9IM5 - chains C and E of the 5 polymer chains in the assembly; structure by X-ray diffraction, 2.86 A resolution.

Chain C:
Molecule: Tubulin alpha-1B chain
Source organism: Sus scrofa
Notes: EC 3.6.5.-
Reference sequence: Q2XVP4 (TBA1B_PIG); residue numbers follow UniProt; this construct covers 1-451
Amino-acid sequence (451 residues; row label = number of the first residue in the row):
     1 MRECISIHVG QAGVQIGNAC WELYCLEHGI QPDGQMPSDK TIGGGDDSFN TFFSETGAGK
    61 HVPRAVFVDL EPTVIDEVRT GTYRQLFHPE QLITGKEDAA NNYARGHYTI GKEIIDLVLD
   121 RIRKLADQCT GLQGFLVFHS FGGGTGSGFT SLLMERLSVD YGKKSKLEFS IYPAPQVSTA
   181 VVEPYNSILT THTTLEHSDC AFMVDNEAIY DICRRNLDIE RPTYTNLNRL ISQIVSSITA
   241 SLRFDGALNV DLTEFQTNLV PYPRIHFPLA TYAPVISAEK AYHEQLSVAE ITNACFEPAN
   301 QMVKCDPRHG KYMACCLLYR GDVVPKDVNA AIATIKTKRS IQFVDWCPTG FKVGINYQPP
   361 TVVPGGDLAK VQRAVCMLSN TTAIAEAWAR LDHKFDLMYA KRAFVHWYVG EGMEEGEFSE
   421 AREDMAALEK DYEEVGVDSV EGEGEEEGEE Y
Disordered / not traced: 441-451
UniProt features mapped onto this chain:
  - motif: Met-1 to Cys-4 (MREC motif)
  - active site: Glu-254
  - binding site (GTP): Gly-10, Gln-11, Ala-12, Gln-15, Glu-71, Ala-99, Ser-140, Gly-143, Gly-144, Thr-145, Gly-146, Thr-179, Glu-183, Asn-206, Tyr-224, Asn-228, Leu-252
  - binding site (Mg(2+)): Glu-71
  - site: Tyr-451 (Involved in polymerization)
  - modified residue: Lys-40 (N6,N6,N6-trimethyllysine), Ser-48 (Phosphoserine), Ser-232 (Phosphoserine), Tyr-282 (3'-nitrotyrosine), Arg-339 (Omega-N-methylarginine), Ser-439 (Phosphoserine), Glu-443 (5-glutamyl polyglutamate), Glu-445 (5-glutamyl polyglutamate), Tyr-451 (3'-nitrotyrosine)
  - cross-link (Glycyl lysine isopeptide (Lys-Gly)): Lys-326 (interchain with G-Cter in ubiquitin), Lys-370 (interchain with G-Cter in ubiquitin)

Chain E:
Molecule: Stathmin-4
Source organism: Rattus norvegicus
Reference sequence: P63043 (STMN4_RAT); residues 5-145 here correspond to UniProt positions 49-189 (UniProt number = residue number + 44)
Amino-acid sequence (143 residues; row label = number of the first residue in the row):
     3 MADMEVIELN KCTSGQSFEV ILKPPSFDGV PEFNASLPRR RDPSLEEIQK KLEAAEERRK
    63 YQEAELLKQL AEKREHEREV IQKAIEENNN FIKMAKEKLA QKMESNKENR EAHLAAMLER
   123 LQEKDKHAEE VRKNKELKEE ASR
Disordered / not traced: 3-5, 28-43, 142-145
Construct notes: initiating methionine (3); expression tag (4); engineered mutation Gln-71 (His115 in P63043)
UniProt features mapped onto this chain:
  - modified residue: Ser-46 (Phosphoserine)

How chain C and chain E interact:
Pairs across the interface (23; chain C residue first):
  His-107(C) / Met-105(E)
  Tyr-108(C) / Lys-104(E)
  Tyr-108(C) / Met-105(E)  hydrophobic
  Tyr-108(C) / Asn-108(E)
  Thr-109(C) / Arg-112(E)
  Lys-112(C) / Met-105(E)
  Glu-155(C) / Leu-101(E)
  Glu-155(C) / Lys-104(E)  salt bridge
  Arg-156(C) / Leu-101(E)
  Ser-158(C) / Phe-93(E)
  Ser-158(C) / Ile-94(E)
  Val-159(C) / Ile-94(E)
  Gly-162(C) / Ile-94(E)
  Lys-163(C) / Asn-90(E)
  Lys-163(C) / Phe-93(E)
  His-197(C) / Phe-93(E)
  Gly-410(C) / His-115(E)
  Glu-411(C) / Asn-108(E)  hydrogen bond (backbone-side chain)
  Glu-411(C) / Arg-112(E)  salt bridge
  Gly-412(C) / Asn-108(E)  hydrogen bond (backbone-side chain)
  Gly-412(C) / Asn-111(E)
  Met-413(C) / Asn-108(E)
  Glu-414(C) / Asn-111(E)  hydrogen bond
Other interface residues (no listed pair), chain C (19 interface residues in all): Leu-152, Thr-193, Glu-196
Other interface residues (no listed pair), chain E (14 interface residues in all): Ala-97, Lys-98, Ser-107, Lys-109

Overview:
19 residues of chain C and 14 residues of chain E are in contact, with 3 hydrogen bonds and 2 salt bridges.
Among the polar pairs are Glu-155(C)/Lys-104(E), Glu-411(C)/Arg-112(E) and Glu-411(C)/Asn-108(E).
Chain C is Tubulin alpha-1B chain (Sus scrofa) and chain E is Stathmin-4 (Rattus norvegicus); the structure,
Tubulin-RB3(MUT)-TTL-Y12, was determined by X-ray diffraction (same publication as 9IMO).
